Entry 9G24 (electron microscopy, 3.50 A resolution); this record covers chains A and S of the 17 polymer chains in the assembly.

[Chain A]
Molecule: DNA-directed RNA polymerase I subunit RPA190
Source organism: Saccharomyces cerevisiae
Notes: EC 2.7.7.6
UniProtKB: P10964 (RPA1_YEAST); numbering as in UniProt (aligned over 1-1664)
Chain sequence (1664 residues; row label = number of the first residue in the row):
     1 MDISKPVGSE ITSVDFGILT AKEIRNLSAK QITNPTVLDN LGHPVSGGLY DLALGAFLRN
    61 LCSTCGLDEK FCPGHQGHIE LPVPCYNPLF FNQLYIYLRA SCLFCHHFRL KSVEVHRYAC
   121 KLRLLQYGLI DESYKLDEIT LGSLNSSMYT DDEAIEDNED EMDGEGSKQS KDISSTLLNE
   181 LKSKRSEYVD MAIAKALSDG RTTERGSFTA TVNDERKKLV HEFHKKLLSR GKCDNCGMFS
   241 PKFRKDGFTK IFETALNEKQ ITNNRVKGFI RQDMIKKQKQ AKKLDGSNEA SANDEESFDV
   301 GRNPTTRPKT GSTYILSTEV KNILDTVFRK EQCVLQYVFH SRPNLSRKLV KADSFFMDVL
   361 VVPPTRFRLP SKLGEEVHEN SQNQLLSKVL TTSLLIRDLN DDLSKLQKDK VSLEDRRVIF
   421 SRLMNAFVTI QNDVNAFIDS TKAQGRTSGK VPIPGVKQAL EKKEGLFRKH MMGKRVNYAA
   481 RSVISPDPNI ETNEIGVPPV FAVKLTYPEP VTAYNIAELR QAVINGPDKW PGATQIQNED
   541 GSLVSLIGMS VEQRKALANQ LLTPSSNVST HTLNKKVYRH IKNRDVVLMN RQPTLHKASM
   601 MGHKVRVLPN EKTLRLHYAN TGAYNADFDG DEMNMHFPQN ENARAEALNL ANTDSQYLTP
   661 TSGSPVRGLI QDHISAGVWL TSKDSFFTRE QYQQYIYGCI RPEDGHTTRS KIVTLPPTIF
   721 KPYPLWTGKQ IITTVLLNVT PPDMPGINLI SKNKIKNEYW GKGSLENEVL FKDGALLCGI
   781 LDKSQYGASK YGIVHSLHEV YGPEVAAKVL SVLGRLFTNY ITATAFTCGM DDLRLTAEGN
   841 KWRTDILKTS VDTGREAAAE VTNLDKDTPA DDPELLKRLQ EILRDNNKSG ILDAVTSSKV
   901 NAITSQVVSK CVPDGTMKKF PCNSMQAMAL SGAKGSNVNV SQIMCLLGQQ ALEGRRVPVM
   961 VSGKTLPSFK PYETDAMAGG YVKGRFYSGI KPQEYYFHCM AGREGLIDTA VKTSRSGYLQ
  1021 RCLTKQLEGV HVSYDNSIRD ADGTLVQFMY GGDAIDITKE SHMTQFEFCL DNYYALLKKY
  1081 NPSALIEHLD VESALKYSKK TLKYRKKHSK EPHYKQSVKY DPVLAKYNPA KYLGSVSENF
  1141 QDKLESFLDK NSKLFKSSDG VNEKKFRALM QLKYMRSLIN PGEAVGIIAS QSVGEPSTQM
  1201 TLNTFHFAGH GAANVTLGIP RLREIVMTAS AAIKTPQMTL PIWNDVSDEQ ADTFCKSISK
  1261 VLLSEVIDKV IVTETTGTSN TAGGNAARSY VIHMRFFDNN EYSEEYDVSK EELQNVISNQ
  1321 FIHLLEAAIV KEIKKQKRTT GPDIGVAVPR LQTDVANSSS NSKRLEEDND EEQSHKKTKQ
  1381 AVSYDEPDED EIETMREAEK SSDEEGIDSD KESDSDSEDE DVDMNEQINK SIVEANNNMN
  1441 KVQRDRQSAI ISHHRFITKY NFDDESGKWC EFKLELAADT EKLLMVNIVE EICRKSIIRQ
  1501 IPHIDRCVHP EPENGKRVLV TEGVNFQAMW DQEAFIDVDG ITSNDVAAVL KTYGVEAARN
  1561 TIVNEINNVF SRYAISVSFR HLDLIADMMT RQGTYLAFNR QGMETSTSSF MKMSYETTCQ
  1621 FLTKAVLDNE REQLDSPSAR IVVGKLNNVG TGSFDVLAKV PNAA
Not modelled in the structure: 142-174, 269-311, 1154-1159, 1278-1286, 1339-1432, 1664
UniProt features mapped onto this chain:
  - region: Pro992 to Glu1004 (Bridging helix)
  - binding site (Zn(2+)): Cys62, Cys65, Cys72, His75, Cys102, Cys105, Cys233, Cys236
  - binding site (Mg(2+)): Asp627, Asp629, Asp631
  - modified residue (Phosphoserine): Ser889, Ser1636
Ion coordination: Zn2+ site 1: Cys62, Cys65, Cys72, His75; Zn2+ site 2: Cys102, Cys105, Cys233, Cys236; Mg2+: Asp627, Asp629, Asp631 (shared with 1 residue of chain R)
Residues lining bound ligands: AMP-CPP (APC; diphosphomethylphosphonic acid adenosyl ester): Asp627, Ile670, Gln671, Lys783, Gly932, Ala933, Lys934, Gly935
From the paper describing this entry:
  - binding site for AMP-CPP: Lys934
  - specificity-determining residues: Pro593 (proposed by the authors, not directly observed)

[Chain S]
Molecule: Non-template DNA
Sequence (38 nucleotides; numbered 1 to 38; the number before each row is that of its first residue):
     1 GATTTCATAC GCCATTCCTT CTCTCTGCTT ATCGGTAG
Not modelled in the structure: 1-4, 14-21

[Chain A / chain S interface]
Contacting residue pairs (5):
  Thr447(A) - DC13(S)  base contact
  Ser448(A) - DC13(S)  base contact
  Gly449(A) - DC13(S)  hydrogen bond to the base
  Lys1234(A) - DT26(S)  salt bridge to the phosphate
  Gln1601(A) - DC28(S)  sugar contact
Interface residues without a listed pair, chain A (9 interface residues in all): Arg99, Arg446, Thr1228, Ser1230
Interface residues without a listed pair, chain S (6 interface residues in all): DC25, DG27, DA31

[Overview]
Chain A and chain S form an interface of 9 and 6 residues respectively, with 1 hydrogen bond and 1 salt
bridge. Polar contacts include Gly449(A)-DC13(S) and Lys1234(A)-DT26(S). Chain A binds AMP-CPP. From the
paper: a binding site for AMP-CPP at Lys934(A); the specificity determinant Pro593(A).
Here chain A is DNA-directed RNA polymerase I subunit RPA190 (Saccharomyces cerevisiae) and chain S is
Non-template DNA. Entry 9G24 (Yeast RNA polymerase I elongation complex stalled by an apurinic site bound to
nucleotide analog AMPCPP ...) was determined by electron microscopy together with 9G1V, 9G1X, 9G23, 9G26,
9G27, 9G29, 9G2B and 9G2C from the same study.
